7ORI - chains P and A of the 4 polymer chains in the assembly; structure by electron microscopy, 3.90 A resolution.

# Chain P
Molecule: 30-nt RNA strand
From: La Crosse orthobunyavirus
Sequence (30 nucleotides; numbered 1 to 30; the number before each row is that of its first residue):
     1 AGUAGUGUAC UACCAAGUAU AGAUAACGUU
Unresolved in the structure: 1-18

# Chain A
Name: La Crosse virus polymerase
From: La Crosse orthobunyavirus
Notes: EC 2.7.7.48
Reference sequence: A5HC98 (L_BUNLC); residue numbers follow UniProt; this construct covers 1-1028, 1042-2263
Chain sequence (2276 residues; row label = number of the first residue in the row; note: 13 numbers in that range are skipped by the numbering (no residue carries them; nothing is unmodelled there); a row labelled like 1028A-1028Z holds insertion residues (1028A, then the next letters in order)):
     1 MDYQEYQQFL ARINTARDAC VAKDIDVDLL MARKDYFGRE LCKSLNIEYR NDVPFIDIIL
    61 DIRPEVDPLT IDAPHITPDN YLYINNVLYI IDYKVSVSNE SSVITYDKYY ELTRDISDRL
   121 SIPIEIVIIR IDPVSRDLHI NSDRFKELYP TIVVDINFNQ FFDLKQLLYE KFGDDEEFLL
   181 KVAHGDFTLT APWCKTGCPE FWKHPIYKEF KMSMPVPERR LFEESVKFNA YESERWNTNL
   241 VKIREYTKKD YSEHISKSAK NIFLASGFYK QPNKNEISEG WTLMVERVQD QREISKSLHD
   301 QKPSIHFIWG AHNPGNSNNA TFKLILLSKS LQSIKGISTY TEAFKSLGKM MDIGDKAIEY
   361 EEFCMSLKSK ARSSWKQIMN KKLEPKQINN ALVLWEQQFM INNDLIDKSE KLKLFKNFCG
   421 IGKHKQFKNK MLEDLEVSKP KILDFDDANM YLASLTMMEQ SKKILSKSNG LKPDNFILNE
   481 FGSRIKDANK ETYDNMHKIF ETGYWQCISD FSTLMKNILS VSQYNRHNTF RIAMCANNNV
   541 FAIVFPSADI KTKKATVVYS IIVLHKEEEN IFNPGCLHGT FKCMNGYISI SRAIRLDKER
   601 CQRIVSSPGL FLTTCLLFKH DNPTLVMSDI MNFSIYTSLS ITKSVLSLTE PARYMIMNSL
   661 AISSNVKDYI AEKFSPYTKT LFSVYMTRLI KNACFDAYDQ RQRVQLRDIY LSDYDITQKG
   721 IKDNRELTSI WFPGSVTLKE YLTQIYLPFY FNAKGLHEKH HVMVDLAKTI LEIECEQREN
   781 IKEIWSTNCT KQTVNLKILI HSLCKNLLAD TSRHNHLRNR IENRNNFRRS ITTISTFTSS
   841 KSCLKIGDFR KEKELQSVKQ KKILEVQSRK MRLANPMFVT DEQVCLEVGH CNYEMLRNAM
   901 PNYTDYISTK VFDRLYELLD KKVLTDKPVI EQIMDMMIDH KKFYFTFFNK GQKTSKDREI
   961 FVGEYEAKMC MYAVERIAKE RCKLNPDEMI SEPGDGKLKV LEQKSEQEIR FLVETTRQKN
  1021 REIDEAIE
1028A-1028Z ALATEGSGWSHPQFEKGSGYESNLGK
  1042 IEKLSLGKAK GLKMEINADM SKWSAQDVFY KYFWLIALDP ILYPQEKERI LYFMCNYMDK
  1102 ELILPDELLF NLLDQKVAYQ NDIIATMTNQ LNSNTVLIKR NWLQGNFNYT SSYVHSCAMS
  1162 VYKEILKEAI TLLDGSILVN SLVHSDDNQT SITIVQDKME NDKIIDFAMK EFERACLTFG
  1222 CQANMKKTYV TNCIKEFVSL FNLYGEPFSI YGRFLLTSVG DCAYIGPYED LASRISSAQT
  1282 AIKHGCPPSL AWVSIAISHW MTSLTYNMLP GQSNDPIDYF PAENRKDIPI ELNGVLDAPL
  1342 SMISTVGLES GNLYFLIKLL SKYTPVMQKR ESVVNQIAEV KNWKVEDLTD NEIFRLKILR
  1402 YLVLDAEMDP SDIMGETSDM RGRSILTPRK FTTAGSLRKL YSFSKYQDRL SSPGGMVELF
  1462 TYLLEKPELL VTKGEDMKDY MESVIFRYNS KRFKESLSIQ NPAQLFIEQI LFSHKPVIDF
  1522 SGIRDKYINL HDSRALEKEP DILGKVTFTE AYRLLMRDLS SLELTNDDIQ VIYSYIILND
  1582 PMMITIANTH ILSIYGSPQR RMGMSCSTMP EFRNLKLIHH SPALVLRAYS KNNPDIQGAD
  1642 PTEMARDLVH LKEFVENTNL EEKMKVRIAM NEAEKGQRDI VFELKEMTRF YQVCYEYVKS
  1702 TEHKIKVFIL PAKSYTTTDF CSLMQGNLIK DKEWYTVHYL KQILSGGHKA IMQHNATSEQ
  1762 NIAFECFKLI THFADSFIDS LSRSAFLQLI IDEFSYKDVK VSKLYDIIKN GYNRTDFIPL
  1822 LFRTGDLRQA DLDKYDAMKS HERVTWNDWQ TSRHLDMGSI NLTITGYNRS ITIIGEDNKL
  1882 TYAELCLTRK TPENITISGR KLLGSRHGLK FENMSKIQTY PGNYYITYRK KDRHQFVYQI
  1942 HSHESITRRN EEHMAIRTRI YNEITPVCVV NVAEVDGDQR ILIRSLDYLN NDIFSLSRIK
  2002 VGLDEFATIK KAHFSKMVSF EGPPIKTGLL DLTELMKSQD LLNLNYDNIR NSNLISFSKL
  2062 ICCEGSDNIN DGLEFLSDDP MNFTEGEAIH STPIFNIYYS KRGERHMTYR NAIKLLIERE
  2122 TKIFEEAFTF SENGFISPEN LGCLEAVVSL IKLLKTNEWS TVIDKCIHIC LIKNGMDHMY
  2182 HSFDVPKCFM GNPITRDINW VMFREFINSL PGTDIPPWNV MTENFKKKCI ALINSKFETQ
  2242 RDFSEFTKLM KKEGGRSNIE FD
Unresolved in the structure: 425-436, 549-554, 855-892, 1028A-1028Z, 1531-1543, 1841-1981, 2191-2198, 2239-2263
Construct notes: engineered mutation Lys34 (His in A5HC98); insertion (1028G-1028S)
Metal / ion sites: Mg2+: Asp1060, Asp1188; Zn2+: Cys2064, His2169, Asp2178, His2182
Small-molecule neighbours: pyrophosphate (POP): Arg958, Met1061, Ser1062, Lys1063, Trp1064, Gln1145, Asp1187, Asn1225, Lys1228
Curated features (UniProtKB/Swiss-Prot):
  - binding site (Mn(2+)): Asp52, Asp79, Asp92, Tyr93
  - binding site (Mg(2+)): Asp1188
  - binding site (Zn(2+)): Cys2064, His2169, Asp2178, His2182
  - mutagenesis: Asp52 (D52A: Complete loss of nuclease activity), Asp79 (D79A: Complete loss of nuclease activity), Asp92 (D92A: Complete loss of nuclease activity), Lys94 (K94A: Complete loss of nuclease activity)
What the authors report for this chain:
  - mutagenesis - H34K: abolished catalytic activity (citing earlier work)
  - mutagenesis - M989A: decreased catalytic activity on 25-mer product
  - mutagenesis - I990A: increased catalytic activity on 25-mer
  - mutagenesis - S991A (13.8-fold): increased catalytic activity on replication products
  - mutagenesis - M989A, S991A: unchanged catalytic activity

# Chain P / chain A interface
Pairs across the interface - 41 pairs, chain P then chain A:
  A19(P) - Asn823(A)  phosphate contact
  A19(P) - Arg824(A)  base contact
  U20(P) - Val1472(A)  base contact
  U20(P) - Lys1474(A)  salt bridge to the phosphate
  U20(P) - Ala1624(A)  phosphate contact
  U20(P) - Tyr1696(A)  hydrogen bond to the sugar
  U20(P) - Glu1697(A)  base contact
  U20(P) - Lys1700(A)  base contact
  A21(P) - Ser835(A)  phosphate contact
  A21(P) - Gln1693(A)  base contact
  G22(P) - Thr838(A)  phosphate contact
  G22(P) - Arg1488(A)  sugar contact
  G22(P) - Phe1494(A)  phosphate contact
  A23(P) - Ser840(A)  hydrogen bond to the phosphate
  A23(P) - Arg1493(A)  sugar contact
  A23(P) - Phe1494(A)  phosphate contact
  A23(P) - Ser1497(A)  sugar contact
  U24(P) - Ala1264(A)  sugar contact
  A25(P) - Asp1262(A)  sugar contact
  A26(P) - Lys754(A)  salt bridge to the phosphate
  A26(P) - Phe1255(A)  sugar contact
  A26(P) - Thr1258(A)  phosphate contact
  C27(P) - Lys953(A)  salt bridge to the phosphate
  C27(P) - Arg1254(A)  sugar contact
  C27(P) - Phe1255(A)  sugar contact
  C27(P) - Thr1258(A)  phosphate contact
  G28(P) - Tyr750(A)  hydrogen bond to the phosphate
  G28(P) - Val1239(A)  sugar contact
  G28(P) - Ser1240(A)  sugar contact
  U29(P) - Lys950(A)  base contact
  U29(P) - His1185(A)  sugar contact
  U29(P) - Ser1186(A)  sugar contact
  U29(P) - Asp1187(A)  phosphate contact
  U29(P) - Val1239(A)  sugar contact
  U30(P) - Lys950(A)  hydrogen bond to the base
  U30(P) - Arg958(A)  salt bridge to the phosphate
  U30(P) - Trp1064(A)  phosphate contact
  U30(P) - Gln1145(A)  sugar contact
  U30(P) - Gly1146(A)  hydrogen bond to the sugar
  U30(P) - Asn1149(A)  sugar contact
  U30(P) - Asp1187(A)  phosphate contact
Also at the interface, not in a pair above, chain A (43 interface residues in all): Arg829, Ser839, Ser1065, Trp1143, Cys1263, Thr1473, Gln1501, Ser1622

# Summary
12 residues of chain P face 43 of chain A across their interface; the contacts include 5 hydrogen bonds and 4
salt bridges. Polar pairs include U30(P)-Lys950(A), U20(P)-Tyr1696(A) and U30(P)-Gly1146(A). The paper reports
that H34K of chain A abolishes catalytic activity; M989A of chain A reduces catalytic activity on 25-mer
product; 4 substitutions were tested in all.
Here chain P is a 30-nt RNA strand and chain A is La Crosse virus polymerase, both from La Crosse
orthobunyavirus. Entry 7ORI (La Crosse virus polymerase at replication late-elongation stage) was determined
by electron microscopy together with 7ORJ, 7ORK, 7ORL, 7ORM and 7ORO from the same study.
